PDB entry 6VCB | electron microscopy, 3.30 A resolution | chains B and G of the 6 polymer chains in the assembly

Chain B:
Molecule: Guanine nucleotide-binding protein G(I)/G(S)/G(T) subunit beta-1
Organism: Homo sapiens
UniProt: P62873 (GBB1_HUMAN); numbering as in UniProt (aligned over 2-340)
Amino-acid sequence (350 residues; each row starts with the number of its first residue; numbers below 1 keep their minus sign (Met-9 is residue -9)):
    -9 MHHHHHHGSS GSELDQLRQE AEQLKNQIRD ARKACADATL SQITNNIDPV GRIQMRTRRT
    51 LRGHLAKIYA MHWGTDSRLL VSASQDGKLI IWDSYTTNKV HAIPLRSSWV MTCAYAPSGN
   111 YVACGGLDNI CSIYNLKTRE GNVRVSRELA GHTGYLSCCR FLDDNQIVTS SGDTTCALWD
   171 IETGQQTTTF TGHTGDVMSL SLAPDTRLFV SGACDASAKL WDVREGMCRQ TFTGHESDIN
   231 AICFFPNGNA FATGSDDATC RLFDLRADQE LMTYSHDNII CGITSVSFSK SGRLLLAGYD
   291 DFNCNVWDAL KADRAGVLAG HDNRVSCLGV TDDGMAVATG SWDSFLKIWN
Disordered / not traced: -9 to 1
Sequence notes: expression tag (-9 to 1)

Chain G:
Molecule: Guanine nucleotide-binding protein G(I)/G(S)/G(O) subunit gamma-2
Organism: Homo sapiens
UniProt: P59768 (GBG2_HUMAN); residues 1-71 here = UniProt positions 1-71
Amino-acid sequence (71 residues; row label = number of the first residue in the row):
     1 MASNNTASIA QARKLVEQLK MEANIDRIKV SKAAADLMAY CEAHAKEDPL LTPVPASENP
    61 FREKKFFCAI L
Disordered / not traced: 1-4, 64-71

How chain B and chain G interact:
Residue-residue contacts (92; chain B residue first):
  Glu3(B) - Ile9(G)
  Glu3(B) - Arg13(G)  salt bridge
  Leu4(B) - Ile9(G)  hydrophobic
  Leu4(B) - Ala12(G)  hydrophobic
  Leu7(B) - Ala12(G)
  Leu7(B) - Arg13(G)
  Leu7(B) - Val16(G)
  Glu10(B) - Val16(G)
  Ala11(B) - Val16(G)  hydrophobic
  Ala11(B) - Leu19(G)
  Leu14(B) - Val16(G)
  Leu14(B) - Leu19(G)  hydrophobic
  Lys15(B) - Leu15(G)
  Lys15(B) - Leu19(G)
  Ile18(B) - Leu19(G)
  Ile18(B) - Glu22(G)
  Ile18(B) - Ala23(G)  hydrophobic
  Ile18(B) - Arg27(G)
  Ala21(B) - Arg27(G)
  Cys25(B) - Arg27(G)
  Cys25(B) - Lys29(G)
  Cys25(B) - Val30(G)  hydrogen bond (backbone-backbone)
  Ala26(B) - Val30(G)  hydrophobic
  Asp27(B) - Lys29(G)  salt bridge
  Asp27(B) - Ser31(G)  hydrogen bond
  Ala28(B) - Val30(G)
  Leu30(B) - Ala34(G)  hydrophobic
  Ile33(B) - Ala34(G)  hydrophobic
  Ile33(B) - Met38(G)
  Ile37(B) - Met38(G)  hydrophobic
  Met45(B) - Leu50(G)  hydrophobic
  Arg48(B) - Phe61(G)
  Arg48(B) - Arg62(G)
  Arg49(B) - Pro60(G)
  Arg49(B) - Phe61(G)  hydrogen bond (side chain-backbone)
  Arg49(B) - Glu63(G)  salt bridge
  Trp63(B) - Phe61(G)  hydrophobic
  Ser84(B) - Phe61(G)
  Tyr85(B) - Pro60(G)
  Tyr85(B) - Phe61(G)  hydrophobic
  Thr181(B) - Lys14(G)
  Met217(B) - Met21(G)  hydrophobic
  Cys218(B) - Gln18(G)
  Arg219(B) - Glu22(G)
  Gln220(B) - Glu22(G)
  Gln220(B) - Ile25(G)
  Thr221(B) - Glu22(G)
  Phe235(B) - Leu37(G)  hydrophobic
  Phe235(B) - Tyr40(G)  hydrophobic
  Phe235(B) - Cys41(G)  hydrophobic
  Pro236(B) - Tyr40(G)
  Asn237(B) - Leu37(G)
  Asn237(B) - Tyr40(G)
  Ala240(B) - Leu37(G)  hydrophobic
  Asp254(B) - Ala33(G)
  Arg256(B) - Asp26(G)
  Arg256(B) - Arg27(G)
  Arg256(B) - Ile28(G)
  Arg256(B) - Asp36(G)  salt bridge
  Ala257(B) - Ile28(G)
  Ala257(B) - Val30(G)  hydrophobic
  Asp258(B) - Glu22(G)
  Asp258(B) - Arg27(G)  salt bridge
  Gln259(B) - Val30(G)
  Leu261(B) - Val30(G)  hydrophobic
  Leu261(B) - Leu37(G)  hydrophobic
  Ser279(B) - Asp48(G)  hydrogen bond
  Ser279(B) - Leu50(G)
  Lys280(B) - Glu47(G)
  Lys280(B) - Asp48(G)  hydrogen bond (backbone-side chain)
  Ser281(B) - Tyr40(G)
  Ser281(B) - Cys41(G)
  Ser281(B) - His44(G)
  Ser281(B) - Asp48(G)  hydrogen bond (backbone-side chain)
  Ser281(B) - Leu51(G)
  Gly282(B) - Cys41(G)  hydrogen bond (backbone-side chain)
  Arg283(B) - Cys41(G)
  Arg283(B) - Leu51(G)
  Leu284(B) - Leu50(G)  hydrophobic
  Leu300(B) - Cys41(G)  hydrophobic
  Asp323(B) - Pro49(G)
  Gly324(B) - Pro49(G)
  Gly324(B) - Leu50(G)
  Met325(B) - Pro49(G)  hydrophobic
  Met325(B) - Asn59(G)
  Met325(B) - Phe61(G)  hydrophobic
  Ala326(B) - Phe61(G)  hydrophobic
  Val327(B) - Leu50(G)  hydrophobic
  Ile338(B) - Phe61(G)  hydrophobic
  Asn340(B) - Pro49(G)
  Asn340(B) - Asn59(G)
  Asn340(B) - Phe61(G)
Interface residues without a listed pair, chain B (58 interface residues in all): Gln17, Arg22, Ile43, Asn239, Leu252, Val320
Interface residues without a listed pair, chain G (38 interface residues in all): Lys20, Ala45

Overview:
58 residues of chain B and 38 residues of chain G are in contact, with 7 hydrogen bonds and 5 salt bridges.
Polar contacts include Glu3(B)-Arg13(G), Asp27(B)-Lys29(G) and Arg49(B)-Glu63(G).
Chain B is Guanine nucleotide-binding protein G(I)/G(S)/G(T) subunit beta-1 and chain G is Guanine
nucleotide-binding protein G(I)/G(S)/G(O) subunit gamma-2, both from Homo sapiens; the structure, Cryo-EM
structure of the Glucagon-like peptide-1 receptor in complex with G protein, GLP-1 peptide and a ..., was
determined by electron microscopy.
